PDB entry 8TJN | electron microscopy, 3.73 A resolution | chains B and F of the 6 polymer chains in the assembly

[Chain B]
Protein: EryAI, 6-deoxyerythronolide-B synthase EryA3, modules 5 and 6
Organism: Saccharopolyspora erythraea
Notes: EC 2.3.1.94; fragment: DEBS Module 1, Subunit A  + EryA3 , Subunit A  + EryA3
Reference sequence: chimeric construct of Q5UNP6, Q03133: residues 32-1490 from Q5UNP6 (Q5UNP6_SACER) positions 557-2015 (UniProt number = residue number + 525); residues 1491-1767 from Q03133 positions 2896-3172 (UniProt number = residue number + 1405)
Amino-acid sequence (1784 residues; numbered 1 to 1784; the number before each row is that of its first residue):
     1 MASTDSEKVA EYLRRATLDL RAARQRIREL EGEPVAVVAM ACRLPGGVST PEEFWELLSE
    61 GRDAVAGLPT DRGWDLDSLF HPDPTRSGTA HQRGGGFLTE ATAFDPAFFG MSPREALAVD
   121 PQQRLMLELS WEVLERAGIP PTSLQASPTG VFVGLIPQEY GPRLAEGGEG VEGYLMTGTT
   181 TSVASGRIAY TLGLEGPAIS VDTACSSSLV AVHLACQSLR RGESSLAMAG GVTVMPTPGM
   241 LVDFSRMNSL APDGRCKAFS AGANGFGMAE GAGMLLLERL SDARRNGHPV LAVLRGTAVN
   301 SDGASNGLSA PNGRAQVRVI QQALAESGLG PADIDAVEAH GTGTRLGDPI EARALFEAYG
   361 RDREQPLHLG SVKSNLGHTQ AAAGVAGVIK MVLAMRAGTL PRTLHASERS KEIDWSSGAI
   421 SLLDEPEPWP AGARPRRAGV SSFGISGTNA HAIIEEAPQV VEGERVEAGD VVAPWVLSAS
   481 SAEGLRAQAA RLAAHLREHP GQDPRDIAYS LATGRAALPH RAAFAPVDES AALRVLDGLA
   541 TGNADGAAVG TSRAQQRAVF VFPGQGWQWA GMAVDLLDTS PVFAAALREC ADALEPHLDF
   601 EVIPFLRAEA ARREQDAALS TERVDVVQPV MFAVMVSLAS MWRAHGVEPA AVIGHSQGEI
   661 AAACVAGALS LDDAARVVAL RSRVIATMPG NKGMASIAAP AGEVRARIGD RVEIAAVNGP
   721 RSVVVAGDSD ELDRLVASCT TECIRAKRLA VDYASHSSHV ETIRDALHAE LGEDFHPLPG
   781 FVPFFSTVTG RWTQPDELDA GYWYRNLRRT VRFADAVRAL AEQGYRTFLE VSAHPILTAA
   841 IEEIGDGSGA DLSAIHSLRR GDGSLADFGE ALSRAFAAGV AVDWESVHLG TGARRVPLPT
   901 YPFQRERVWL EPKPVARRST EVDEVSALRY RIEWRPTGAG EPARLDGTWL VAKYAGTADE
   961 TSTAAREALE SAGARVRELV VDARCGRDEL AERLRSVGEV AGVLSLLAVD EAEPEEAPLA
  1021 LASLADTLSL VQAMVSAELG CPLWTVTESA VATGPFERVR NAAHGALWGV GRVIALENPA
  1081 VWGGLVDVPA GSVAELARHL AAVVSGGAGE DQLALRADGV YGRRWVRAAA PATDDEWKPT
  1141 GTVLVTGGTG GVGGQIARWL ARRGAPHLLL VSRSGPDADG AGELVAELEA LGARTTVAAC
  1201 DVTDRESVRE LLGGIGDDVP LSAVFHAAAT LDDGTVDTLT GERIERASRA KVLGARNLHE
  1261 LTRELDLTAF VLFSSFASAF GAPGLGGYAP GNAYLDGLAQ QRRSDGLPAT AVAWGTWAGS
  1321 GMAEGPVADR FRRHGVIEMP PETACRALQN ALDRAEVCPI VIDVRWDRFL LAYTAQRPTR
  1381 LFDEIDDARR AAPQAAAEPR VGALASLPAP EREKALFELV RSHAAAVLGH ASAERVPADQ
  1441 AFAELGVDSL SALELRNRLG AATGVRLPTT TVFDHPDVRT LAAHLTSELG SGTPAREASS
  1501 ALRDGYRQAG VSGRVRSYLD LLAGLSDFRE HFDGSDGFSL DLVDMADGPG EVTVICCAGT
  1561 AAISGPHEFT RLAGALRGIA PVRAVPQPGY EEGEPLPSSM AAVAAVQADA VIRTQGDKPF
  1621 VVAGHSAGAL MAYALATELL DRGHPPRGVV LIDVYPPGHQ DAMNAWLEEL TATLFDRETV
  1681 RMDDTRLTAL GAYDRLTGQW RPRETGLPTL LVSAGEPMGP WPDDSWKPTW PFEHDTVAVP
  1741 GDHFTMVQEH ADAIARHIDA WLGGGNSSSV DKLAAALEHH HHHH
Not modelled in the structure: 1, 612-622, 686-781, 804-811, 913-1403, 1491-1784
Modified / non-standard residues: S1449 (4'-phosphopanthetheine-serine; 4HH)
Construct notes: expression tag (1-31, 1768-1784); conflict T1486 (Ala2011 in Q5UNP6), S1487 (Ala2012 in Q5UNP6)
UniProt features mapped onto this chain:
  - active site: S1626 (Nucleophile), H1743 (Proton acceptor)
  - binding site (substrate): T1560, A1627, D1653

[Chain F]
Protein: Antibody Fragment 1B2, Light Chain
Organism: Homo sapiens
Notes: antibody fragment or engineered binder
Amino-acid sequence (236 residues; numbered 1 to 236; the number before each row is that of its first residue):
     1 LFAIPLVVPF YSHSALDVVM TQSPLSLPVT PGEPASISCR SSQSLLHSNG YNYLDWYLQK
    61 PGQSPQLLIY LGSNRASGVP DRFSGSGSGT DFTLKISRVE AEDVGVYYCM QSLQTPRLTF
   121 GPGTKVDIKR TVAAPSVFIF PPSDEQLKSG TASVVCLLNN FYPRGAKVQW KVDNALQSGN
   181 SQESVTEQDS KDSTYSLSST LTLSKADYEK HKVYACEVTH QGLSSPVTKS FNRGEC
Not modelled in the structure: 1-16, 143-152, 173-177, 211-214, 232-236
Disulfides: C39-C109, C156-C216

[How chain B and chain F interact]
Contacting residue pairs (13; chain B residue first):
  A2(B) - T115(F)
  D5(B) - H47(F)  salt bridge
  D5(B) - Y53(F)
  K8(B) - S112(F)
  K8(B) - T115(F)
  Y12(B) - D55(F)
  Y12(B) - L71(F)  hydrophobic
  Y12(B) - S112(F)
  R15(B) - A76(F)
  R15(B) - S77(F)  hydrogen bond
  D19(B) - Y70(F)  hydrogen bond
  D19(B) - A76(F)
  D19(B) - S77(F)
Other interface residues (no listed pair), chain B (8 interface residues in all): V9, A16
Other interface residues (no listed pair), chain F (10 interface residues in all): R75

[Summary]
8 residues of chain B and 10 residues of chain F are in contact, with 2 hydrogen bonds and 1 salt bridge.
Among the polar pairs are D5(B)-H47(F), R15(B)-S77(F) and D19(B)-Y70(F).
Chain B is EryAI, 6-deoxyerythronolide-B synthase EryA3, modules 5 and 6 (Saccharopolyspora erythraea) and
chain F is Antibody Fragment 1B2, Light Chain (Homo sapiens); the structure, Crosslinked 6-deoxyerythronolide
B synthase (DEBS) Module 1 in complex with antibody fragment 1B2: Crosslinked State 1, was determined by
electron microscopy (same publication as 8TPW, 8TPX, 8TKO, 8TJO and 8TJP).
